Entry 7NJP (electron microscopy, 2.84 A resolution); this record covers chains E and G of the 20 polymer chains in the assembly.

== Chain E ==
Name: ATP synthase subunit beta
From: Mycolicibacterium smegmatis (strain ATCC 700084 / mc(2)155)
Notes: EC 7.1.2.2
UniProtKB: A0R200 (ATPB_MYCS2); residues 1-475 here = UniProt positions 1-475
Chain sequence (475 residues; each row starts with the number of its first residue):
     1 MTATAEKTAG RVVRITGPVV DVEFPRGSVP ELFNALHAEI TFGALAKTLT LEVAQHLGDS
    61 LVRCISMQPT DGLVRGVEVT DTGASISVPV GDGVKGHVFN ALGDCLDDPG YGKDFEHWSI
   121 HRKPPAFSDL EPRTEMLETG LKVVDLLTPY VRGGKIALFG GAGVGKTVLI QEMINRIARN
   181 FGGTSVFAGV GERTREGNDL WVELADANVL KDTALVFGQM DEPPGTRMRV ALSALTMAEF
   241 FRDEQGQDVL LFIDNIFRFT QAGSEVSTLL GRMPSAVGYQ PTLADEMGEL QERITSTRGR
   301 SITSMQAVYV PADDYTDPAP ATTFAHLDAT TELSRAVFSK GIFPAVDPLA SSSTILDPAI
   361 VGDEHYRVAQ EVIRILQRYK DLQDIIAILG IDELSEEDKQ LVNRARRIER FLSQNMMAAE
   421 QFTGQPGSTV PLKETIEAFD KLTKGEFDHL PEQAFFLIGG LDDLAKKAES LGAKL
Not modelled in the structure: 1-7, 472-475

== Chain G ==
Name: ATP synthase gamma chain
From: Mycobacterium smegmatis (strain ATCC 700084 / mc(2)155)
UniProtKB: A0R201 (ATPG_MYCS2); residue numbers follow UniProt; this construct covers 1-307
Chain sequence (307 residues; each row starts with the number of its first residue):
     1 MAATLRELRG RIRSAGSIKK ITKAQELIAT SRIAKAQARV EAARPYAAEI TNMLTELAGA
    61 SALDHPLLVE RKQPKRAGVL VVSSDRGLCG AYNANVLRRA EELFSLLRDE GKDPVLYVVG
   121 RKALGYFSFR QRTVVESWTG FSERPTYENA REIADTLVNA FMAGADDEGD DAGADGILGV
   181 DELHIVFTEF RSMLSQTAVA RRAAPMEVEY VGEVETGPRT LYSFEPDPET LFDALLPRYI
   241 ATRVYAALLE AAASESASRR RAMKSATDNA DDLIKALTLA ANRERQAQIT QEISEIVGGA
   301 NALAGSK
Not modelled in the structure: 1-2, 214-219, 305-307

== Chain E / chain G interface ==
Contacting residue pairs (23):
  Met273(E) with Val297(G), hydrophobic; Asn301(G)
  Pro274(E) with Ile293(G), hydrophobic; Val297(G)
  Ala276(E) with Thr290(G)
  Val277(E) with Gln286(G); Ile289(G), hydrophobic; Thr290(G), hydrogen bond (backbone-side chain)
  Gly278(E) with Ile293(G)
  Ala312(E) with Arg285(G)
  Asp314(E) with Asn282(G); Arg285(G), salt bridge; Gln286(G), hydrogen bond
  Thr316(E) with Gln286(G), hydrogen bond
  Asp317(E) with Arg285(G), salt bridge; Gln286(G)
  Asp384(E) with Lys23(G), salt bridge; Leu27(G)
  Ile388(E) with Leu27(G), hydrophobic
  Leu389(E) with Leu27(G); Thr30(G); Ser31(G)
  Glu393(E) with Ala34(G)
Also at the interface, not in a pair above, chain E (15 interface residues in all): Pro318, Ile385

== In short ==
15 residues of chain E and 13 residues of chain G are in contact; the contacts include 3 hydrogen bonds and 3
salt bridges. Among the polar pairs are Asp314(E)-Arg285(G), Asp317(E)-Arg285(G) and Asp384(E)-Lys23(G).
Chain E is ATP synthase subunit beta (Mycolicibacterium smegmatis (strain ATCC 700084 / mc(2)155)) and chain G
is ATP synthase gamma chain (Mycobacterium smegmatis (strain ATCC 700084 / mc(2)155)); the structure,
Mycobacterium smegmatis ATP synthase state 2, was determined by electron microscopy (same publication as 7NJK,
7NJL, 7NJM, 7NJN, 7NJO, 7NJQ and 20 further entries).
